8UUE - chains A and B of the 4 polymer chains in the assembly; structure by electron microscopy, 3.96 A resolution.

# Chain A
Name: Glutamate receptor ionotropic, NMDA 1
Organism: Homo sapiens
Reference sequence: Q05586 (NMDZ1_HUMAN); numbering as in UniProt (aligned over 395-798)
Amino-acid sequence (404 residues; row label = number of the first residue in the row):
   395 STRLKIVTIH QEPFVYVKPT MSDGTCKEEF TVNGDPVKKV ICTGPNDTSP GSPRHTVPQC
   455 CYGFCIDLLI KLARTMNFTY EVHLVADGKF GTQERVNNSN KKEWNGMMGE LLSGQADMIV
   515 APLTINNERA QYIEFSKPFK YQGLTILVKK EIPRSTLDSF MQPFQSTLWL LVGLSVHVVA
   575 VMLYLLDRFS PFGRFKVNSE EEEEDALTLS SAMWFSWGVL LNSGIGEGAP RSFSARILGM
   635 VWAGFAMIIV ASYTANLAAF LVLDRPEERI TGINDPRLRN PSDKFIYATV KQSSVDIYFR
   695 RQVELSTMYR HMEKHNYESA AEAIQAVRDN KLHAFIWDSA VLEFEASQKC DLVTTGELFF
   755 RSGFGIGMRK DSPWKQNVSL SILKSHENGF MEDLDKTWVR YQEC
Not modelled in the structure: 547-662
Construct notes: conflict Met415 (Leu in Q05586)
Swiss-Prot annotation at these positions:
  - region: Leu603 to Pro624 (Pore-forming)
  - binding site (glycine): Pro516, Thr518, Arg523, Ser688, Asp732
  - glycosylation (N-linked (GlcNAc...) asparagine): Asn440, Asn471, Asn491, Asn674, Asn771
  - natural variant: Asp552 (D552E: In NDHMSD), Pro557 (P557R: In NDHMSD), Ser560 (S560SS: In NDHMSD), Gly618 (G618R: In NDHMSD), Gly620 (G620R: In NDHMSD), Ala637 (A637S: In NDHMSD; uncertain significance; A637V: In NDHMSD; uncertain significance), Gly638 (G638A: In NDHMSD; G638V: In NDHMSD), Met641 (M641I: In NDHMSD; M641L: In NDHMSD; M641V: In NDHMSD), Ile642 (I642T: In NDHMSD; uncertain significance), Ile643 (I643V: In NDHMSD; uncertain significance), Ala645 (A645S: In NDHMSD; uncertain significance), Tyr647 (Y647C: In NDHMSD; Y647S: In NDHMSD), 7 further natural variant entries in UniProt
  - mutagenesis: Ile642 (I642L: Slight decrease in glutamate and glycine agonist potency; mutant channels are activated at 2-fold higher glutamate and glycine concentrations), Val644 (V644M: Increase in glutamate and glycine agonist potency; mutant channels are activated lower glutamate and glycine concentrations), Ala653 (A653G: Increase in glutamate and glycine agonist potency; mutant channels are activated lower glutamate and glycine concentrations)
Cystine bridges: Cys420-Cys454, Cys436-Cys455

# Chain B
Name: Glutamate receptor ionotropic, NMDA 3A
Organism: Homo sapiens
Reference sequence: Q8TCU5 (NMD3A_HUMAN); residues 511-913 here = UniProt positions 511-913
Amino-acid sequence (403 residues; numbered 511 to 913; the number before each row is that of its first residue):
   511 SKLHLRVVTL IEHPFVFTRE VDDEGLCPAG QLCLDPMTND SSTLDSLFSS LHSSNDTVPI
   571 KFKKCCYGYC IDLLEKIAED MNFDFDLYIV GDGKYGAWKN GHWTGLVGDL LRGTAHMAVT
   631 SFSINTARSQ VIDFTSPFFS TSLGILVRTR DTAAPIGAFM WPLHWTMWLG IFVALHITAV
   691 FLTLYEWKSP FGLTPKGRNR SKVFSFSSAL NICYALLFGR TVAIKPPKCW TGRFLMNLWA
   751 IFCMFCLSTY TANLAAVMVG EKIYEELSGI HDPKLHHPSQ GFRFGTVRES SAEDYVRQSF
   811 PEMHEYMRRY NVPATPDGVE YLKNDPEKLD AFIMDKALLD YEVSIDADCK LLTVGKPFAI
   871 EGYGIGLPPN SPLTANISEL ISQYKSHGFM DMLHDKWYRV VPC
Not modelled in the structure: 661-775
Cystine bridges: Cys537-Cys575, Cys543-Cys576, Cys859-Cys913

# How chain A and chain B interact
Pairs across the interface - 5 pairs, chain A then chain B:
  Glu698(A) with Ser650(B), hydrogen bond (backbone-side chain)
  Ser700(A) with Asp901(B)
  Thr701(A) with His904(B)
  Arg704(A) with Asp901(B), salt bridge; His904(B), hydrogen bond
Also at the interface, not in a pair above, chain A (7 interface residues in all): Pro670, Arg673, Val697
Also at the interface, not in a pair above, chain B (5 interface residues in all): Gly865, Pro867

# Overview
7 residues of chain A and 5 residues of chain B are in contact, with 2 hydrogen bonds and 1 salt bridge. Polar
pairs include Arg704(A)-Asp901(B), Glu698(A)-Ser650(B) and Arg704(A)-His904(B). Curated annotation (UniProt)
lists 5 glycine-binding residues and 3 mutagenesis sites on chain A.
Chain A is Glutamate receptor ionotropic, NMDA 1 and chain B is Glutamate receptor ionotropic, NMDA 3A, both
from Homo sapiens; the structure, Glycine-bound GluN1a-3A LBD heterotetramer (local refinement), was
determined by electron microscopy (same publication as 8USW and 8USX).
